Entry 2MJH (solution NMR); this record covers chains A and B.

# Chain A
Protein: Female germline-specific tumor suppressor gld-1
From: Caenorhabditis elegans
Notes: fragment: KH-QUA2 domain of GLD-1
Reference sequence: Q17339 (GLD1_CAEEL); residue numbers follow UniProt; this construct covers 195-336
Chain sequence (142 residues; each row starts with the number of its first residue):
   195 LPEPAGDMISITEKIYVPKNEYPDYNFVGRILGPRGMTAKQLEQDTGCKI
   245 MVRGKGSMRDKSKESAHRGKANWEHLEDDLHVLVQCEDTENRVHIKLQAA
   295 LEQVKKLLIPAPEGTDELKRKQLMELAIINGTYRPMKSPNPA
Curated features (UniProtKB/Swiss-Prot):
  - region: Ala305 to Ala336 (Qua2 domain)
  - site: Asn220 (Involved in RNA binding), Pro228 (Important for the interaction between KH and Qua2 domains), Lys243 (Involved in RNA binding), Arg247 (Involved in RNA binding), Arg253 (Important for RNA binding), Lys313 (Involved in RNA binding), Gln316 (Involved in RNA binding), Leu320 (Important for the interaction between KH and Qua2 domains)
  - mutagenesis: Pro228 (P228A: 19-fold decrease in RNA binding affinity; P228S: In rrr1; 89-fold decrease in RNA binding affinity. Small abnormal stacked oocytes and feminization of germline ...), Lys313 (K313A: 64-fold decrease in RNA binding affinity; K313R: 11-fold decrease in RNA binding affinity; when associated with K-314), Arg314 (R314K: 1.2-fold decrease in RNA binding affinity. 11-fold decrease in RNA binding affinity; when associated with R-313. 1.3-fold decrease in RNA binding affinity; when associated with R-315), Lys315 (K315R: 1.3-fold decrease in RNA binding affinity; when associated with K-314), Leu320 (L320S: 26-fold decrease in RNA binding affinity)
What the authors report for this chain:
  - binding site for the 10-nt RNA strand (chain B): Asn220, Val222, Gly223, Leu226, Gly227, Arg229, Lys234, Val246, Arg247, Gly308, Thr309, Asp310, Lys313, Arg314, Gln316, Leu317, Ala321, Arg328
  - mutagenesis - P228A (19-fold), P228S (89-fold), K313A (65-fold), K313R/R314K (11-fold), R314K (1.2-fold), L320S (26-fold): decreased binding to the 10-nt RNA strand (chain B)
  - contacts within the chain: Arg224-Asp310 (hydrogen bond), Pro228-Leu320 (hydrophobic contact)
  - mutagenesis - R314E, R314S, A321D, R328E: decreased binding to the 10-nt RNA strand (chain B) (citing earlier work)

# Chain B
Molecule: 10-nt RNA strand
Sequence (10 nucleotides; each row starts with the number of its first residue):
    16 CUACUCAUAU
What the authors report for this chain:
  - contacts within the chain: U17-C19 (hydrogen bond)

# How chain A and chain B interact
Contacting residue pairs (64; chain A residue first):
  Asn220(A) - C19(B)  base contact
  Asn220(A) - U20(B)  base contact
  Val222(A) - C21(B)  base contact
  Gly223(A) - U20(B)  base contact
  Arg224(A) - U20(B)  base contact
  Leu226(A) - C21(B)  sugar contact
  Leu226(A) - A22(B)  base contact
  Gly227(A) - U20(B)  sugar contact
  Pro228(A) - U20(B)  base contact
  Pro228(A) - C21(B)  phosphate contact
  Arg229(A) - U20(B)  phosphate contact
  Arg229(A) - C21(B)  phosphate contact
  Arg229(A) - A22(B)  phosphate contact
  Gly230(A) - A22(B)  sugar contact
  Ala233(A) - A22(B)  sugar contact
  Lys234(A) - A22(B)  phosphate contact
  Lys234(A) - U23(B)  phosphate contact
  Lys243(A) - U23(B)  sugar contact
  Ile244(A) - A22(B)  base contact
  Ile244(A) - U23(B)  sugar contact
  Met245(A) - A22(B)  base contact
  Met245(A) - U23(B)  base contact
  Met245(A) - A24(B)  sugar contact
  Val246(A) - A22(B)  base contact
  Arg247(A) - C21(B)  base contact
  Arg247(A) - A22(B)  base contact
  Ala260(A) - C21(B)  base contact
  His261(A) - C21(B)  sugar contact
  Arg262(A) - A22(B)  phosphate contact
  Arg262(A) - U23(B)  phosphate contact
  Ala265(A) - A24(B)  base contact
  Asn266(A) - A24(B)  base contact
  Asn266(A) - U25(B)  base contact
  Trp267(A) - A22(B)  base contact
  Trp267(A) - U23(B)  base contact
  Trp267(A) - A24(B)  base contact
  Trp267(A) - U25(B)  base contact
  Pro306(A) - U17(B)  base contact
  Glu307(A) - U17(B)  base contact
  Gly308(A) - U17(B)  base contact
  Thr309(A) - U17(B)  base contact
  Asp310(A) - U17(B)  base contact
  Lys313(A) - U17(B)  base contact
  Lys313(A) - C19(B)  base contact
  Lys313(A) - U20(B)  base contact
  Arg314(A) - U17(B)  phosphate contact
  Arg314(A) - A18(B)  base contact
  Gln316(A) - U20(B)  base contact
  Leu317(A) - U17(B)  sugar contact
  Leu317(A) - A18(B)  sugar contact
  Leu317(A) - C19(B)  sugar contact
  Met318(A) - C16(B)  base contact
  Met318(A) - A18(B)  base contact
  Leu320(A) - A18(B)  sugar contact
  Leu320(A) - U20(B)  sugar contact
  Leu320(A) - C21(B)  phosphate contact
  Ala321(A) - A18(B)  base contact
  Thr326(A) - A18(B)  base contact
  Tyr327(A) - A18(B)  base contact
  Arg328(A) - C16(B)  base contact
  Arg328(A) - A18(B)  phosphate contact
  Pro329(A) - C16(B)  base contact
  Met330(A) - C16(B)  sugar contact
  Met330(A) - A18(B)  phosphate contact
Also at the interface, not in a pair above, chain A (41 interface residues in all): Glu237, Glu311

# In short
Chain A and chain B form an interface of 41 and 10 residues respectively. From the paper: a binding site for
the 10-nt RNA strand (chain B) at Asn220(A), Val222(A) and Gly223(A) among others; P228A, P228S and K313A of
chain A, among others, reduce binding to the 10-nt RNA strand (chain B); 10 substitutions were tested in all.
Here chain A is Female germline-specific tumor suppressor gld-1 (Caenorhabditis elegans) and chain B is a
10-nt RNA strand. Entry 2MJH (Solution structure of the GLD-1 RNA-binding domain in complex with RNA) was
determined by solution NMR.
